PDB entry 9GUQ | electron microscopy, 3.10 A resolution | chains A and F of the 24 polymer chains in the assembly

Chain A:
Molecule: 16S ribosomal RNA
Source organism: Escherichia coli K-12
Sequence (1541 nucleotides; row label = number of the first residue in the row):
     1 AAAUUGAAGA GUUUGAUCAU GGCUCAGAUU GAACGCUGGC GGCAGGCCUA ACACAUGCAA
    61 GUCGAACGGU AACAGGAAGA AGCUUGCUUC UUUGCUGACG AGUGGCGGAC GGGUGAGUAA
   121 UGUCUGGGAA ACUGCCUGAU GGAGGGGGAU AACUACUGGA AACGGUAGCU AAUACCGCAU
   181 AACGUCGCAA GACCAAAGAG GGGUACCUUC GGGCCUCUUG CCAUCGGAUG UGCCCAGAUG
   241 GGAUUAGCUA GUAGGUGGGG UAACGGCUCA CCUAGGCGAC GAUCCCUAGC UGGUCUGAGA
   301 GGAUGACCAG CCACACUGGA ACUGAGACAC GGUCCAGACU CCUACGGGAG GCAGCAGUGG
   361 GGAAUAUUGC ACAAUGGGCG CAAGCCUGAU GCAGCCAUGC CGCGUGUAUG AAGAAGGCCU
   421 UCGGGUUGUA AAGUACUUUC AGCGGGGAGG AAGGGAGUAA AGUUAAUACC UUUGCUCAUU
   481 GACGUUACCC GCAGAAGAAG CACCGGCUAA CUCCGUGCCA GCAGCCXCGG UAAUACGGAG
   541 GGUGCAAGCG UUAAUCGGAA UUACUGGGCG UAAAGCGCAC GCAGGCGGUU UGUUAAGUCA
   601 GAUGUGAAAU CCCCGGGCUC AACCUGGGAA CUGCAUCUGA UACUGGCAAG CUUGAGUCUC
   661 GUAGAGGGGG GUAGAAUUCC AGGUGUAGCG GUGAAAUGCG UAGAGAUCUG GAGGAAUACC
   721 GGUGGCGAAG GCGGCCCCCU GGACGAAGAC UGACGCUCAG GUGCGAAAGC GUGGGGAGCA
   781 AACAGGAUUA GAUACCCUGG UAGUCCACGC CGUAAACGAU GUCGACUUGG AGGUUGUGCC
   841 CUUGAGGCGU GGCUUCCGGA GCUAACGCGU UAAGUCGACC GCCUGGGGAG UACGGCCGCA
   901 AGGUUAAAAC UCAAAUGAAU UGACGGGGGC CCGCACAAGC GGUGGAGCAU GUGGUUUAAU
   961 UCGAUGXAAC GCGAAGAACC UUACCUGGUC UUGACAUCCA CGGAAGUUUU CAGAGAUGAG
  1021 AAUGUGCCUU CGGGAACCGU GAGACAGGUG CUGCAUGGCU GUCGUCAGCU CGUGUUGUGA
  1081 AAUGUUGGGU UAAGUCCCGC AACGAGCGCA ACCCUUAUCC UUUGUUGCCA GCGGUCCGGC
  1141 CGGGAACUCA AAGGAGACUG CCAGUGAUAA ACUGGAGGAA GGUGGGGAUG ACGUCAAGUC
  1201 AUCAUGGCCC UUACGACCAG GGCUACACAC GUGCUACAAU GGCGCAUACA AAGAGAAGCG
  1261 ACCUCGCGAG AGCAAGCGGA CCUCAUAAAG UGCGUCGUAG UCCGGAUUGG AGUCUGCAAC
  1321 UCGACUCCAU GAAGUCGGAA UCGCUAGUAA UCGUGGAUCA GAAUGCCACG GUGAAUACGU
  1381 UCCCGGGCCU UGUACACACC GCCCGUXACA CCAUGGGAGU GGGUUGCAAA AGAAGUAGGU
  1441 AGCUUAACCU UCGGGAGGGC GCUUACCACU UUGUGAUUCA UGACUGGGGU GAAGUCGUAA
  1501 CAAGGUAACC GUAGGGGAAC CUGCGGUUGG AUCACCUCCU U
Not modelled in the structure: 1492-1493
Modified / non-standard residues: PSU (pseudouridine-5'-monophosphate) at position 516, G7M (N7-methyl-guanosine-5'-monophosphate) at position 527, 2MG (2N-methylguanosine-5'-monophosphate) at position 966, 5MC (5-methylcytidine-5'-monophosphate) at position 967, 2MG (2N-methylguanosine-5'-monophosphate) at position 1207, 4OC (4n,o2'-methylcytidine-5'-monophosphate) at position 1402, 5MC (5-methylcytidine-5'-monophosphate) at position 1407, UR3 (3-methyluridine-5'-monophoshate) at position 1498, 2MG (2N-methylguanosine-5'-monophosphate) at position 1516, MA6 (6N-dimethyladenosine-5'-monophoshate) at position 1518, MA6 (6N-dimethyladenosine-5'-monophoshate) at position 1519
Bound ions: Mg2+ site 1 near G21 (its only coordinating residue here); Mg2+ site 2: C48, G115; Mg2+ site 3 near A53 (its only coordinating residue here); Mg2+ site 4: A59, U387; Mg2+ site 5: U62, G105; Mg2+ site 6 near G100 (its only coordinating residue here); Mg2+ site 7: A109, G331; Mg2+ site 8 near G111 (its only coordinating residue here); Mg2+ site 9: A116, G117, G289; Mg2+ site 10 near G145 (its only coordinating residue here); Mg2+ site 11: A174, C175; Mg2+ site 12: U180, A195; 66 more Mg2+ sites not listed

Chain F:
Molecule: 30S ribosomal protein S5
Source organism: Escherichia coli K-12
UniProtKB: P0A7W1 (RS5_ECOLI); residue numbers follow UniProt; this construct covers 10-165
Amino-acid sequence (156 residues; numbered 10 to 165; the number before each row is that of its first residue):
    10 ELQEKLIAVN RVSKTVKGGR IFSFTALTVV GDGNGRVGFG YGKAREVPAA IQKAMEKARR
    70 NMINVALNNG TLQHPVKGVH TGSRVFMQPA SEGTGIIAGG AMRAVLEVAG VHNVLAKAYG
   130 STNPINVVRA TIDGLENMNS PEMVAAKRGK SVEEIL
Swiss-Prot annotation at these positions:
  - natural variant: Arg20 (R20L: In strain: SPCR9), Val21 (V21E: In strain: SPCR7), Ser22 (S22P: In strain: SPCR13 and SPCR15), Gly104 (G104R: In strain: N-660), Arg112 (R112G: In strain: NEA-314; R112L: In strain: N-421 and D-1023; R112S: In strain: NEA-319), Glu151 (E151S: In strain: B)
  - mutagenesis: Arg20 to Arg29 (No effect on mRNA unwinding ability of the ribosome)

Chain A / chain F interface:
Contacting residue pairs (74):
  U5(A) - Ser100(F)  hydrogen bond to the base
  G6(A) - Ala99(F)  base contact
  G6(A) - Ser100(F)  hydrogen bond to the base
  G6(A) - Thr103(F)  hydrogen bond to the base
  G6(A) - Leu124(F)  base contact
  A7(A) - Phe95(F)  base contact
  A7(A) - Gln97(F)  hydrogen bond to the base
  A7(A) - Ile106(F)  phosphate contact
  A7(A) - Leu124(F)  phosphate contact
  A7(A) - Ala125(F)  hydrogen bond to the sugar
  A7(A) - Tyr128(F)  base contact
  A8(A) - Ile106(F)  phosphate contact
  A8(A) - Ala107(F)  hydrogen bond to the sugar
  A8(A) - Gly108(F)  phosphate contact
  A8(A) - Ala125(F)  sugar contact
  G9(A) - Gly108(F)  phosphate contact
  G9(A) - Gly109(F)  sugar contact
  G9(A) - Lys126(F)  salt bridge to the phosphate
  G9(A) - Ala127(F)  hydrogen bond to the phosphate
  A10(A) - Thr131(F)  hydrogen bond to the phosphate
  G15(A) - Ser22(F)  hydrogen bond to the sugar
  G15(A) - Thr24(F)  hydrogen bond to the base
  G15(A) - Arg29(F)  hydrogen bond to the sugar
  A16(A) - Arg20(F)  phosphate contact
  A16(A) - Val21(F)  sugar contact
  A16(A) - Ser22(F)  sugar contact
  U17(A) - Asn19(F)  hydrogen bond to the phosphate
  C18(A) - Asn132(F)  hydrogen bond to the phosphate
  C18(A) - Asn135(F)  phosphate contact
  A19(A) - Gly91(F)  phosphate contact
  A19(A) - Ser130(F)  hydrogen bond to the phosphate
  A19(A) - Asn132(F)  phosphate contact
  A19(A) - Asn135(F)  phosphate contact
  U20(A) - Ser130(F)  phosphate contact
  G558(A) - Lys126(F)  phosphate contact
  A559(A) - Lys126(F)  salt bridge to the phosphate
  A560(A) - Tyr128(F)  stacking on the base
  A864(A) - Thr90(F)  phosphate contact
  A865(A) - Thr90(F)  phosphate contact
  U921(A) - Lys23(F)  hydrogen bond to the sugar
  U921(A) - Thr24(F)  base contact
  G922(A) - Thr24(F)  hydrogen bond to the sugar
  G922(A) - Val25(F)  sugar contact
  G922(A) - Lys26(F)  phosphate contact
  A923(A) - Lys26(F)  phosphate contact
  U1070(A) - Val25(F)  phosphate contact
  U1070(A) - Arg54(F)  phosphate contact
  C1071(A) - Arg54(F)  salt bridge to the phosphate
  G1072(A) - Lys62(F)  salt bridge to the phosphate
  U1073(A) - Lys62(F)  salt bridge to the phosphate
  G1074(A) - Lys66(F)  salt bridge to the phosphate
  G1074(A) - Arg69(F)  salt bridge to the phosphate
  U1078(A) - His89(F)  sugar contact
  U1078(A) - Ile134(F)  sugar contact
  U1078(A) - Asn135(F)  hydrogen bond to the base
  U1078(A) - Arg138(F)  hydrogen bond to the phosphate
  G1079(A) - Tyr50(F)  phosphate contact
  G1079(A) - Arg138(F)  salt bridge to the phosphate
  A1080(A) - Val21(F)  phosphate contact
  A1080(A) - Ser22(F)  phosphate contact
  A1080(A) - Tyr50(F)  phosphate contact
  A1080(A) - Lys52(F)  phosphate contact
  A1081(A) - Val21(F)  phosphate contact
  A1081(A) - Ser22(F)  phosphate contact
  A1081(A) - Ser32(F)  phosphate contact
  A1081(A) - Lys52(F)  salt bridge to the phosphate
  A1082(A) - Lys23(F)  salt bridge to the phosphate
  U1194(A) - Gly27(F)  sugar contact
  G1387(A) - Lys26(F)  salt bridge to the phosphate
  A1396(A) - Thr24(F)  base contact
  A1396(A) - Arg29(F)  hydrogen bond to the sugar
  C1397(A) - Arg29(F)  salt bridge to the phosphate
  A1398(A) - Val25(F)  base contact
  A1398(A) - Lys26(F)  hydrogen bond to the base
Other interface residues (no listed pair), chain A (37 interface residues in all): C1069, G1193
Other interface residues (no listed pair), chain F (44 interface residues in all): Gly28, Thr34, Arg112, Gly129

Summary:
37 residues of chain A and 44 residues of chain F are in contact, with 20 hydrogen bonds, 12 salt bridges and
1 aromatic stacking contact. Among the polar pairs are U5(A)-Ser100(F), G6(A)-Ser100(F) and G6(A)-Thr103(F).
UniProt lists 10 mutagenesis sites on chain F.
Here chain A is 16S ribosomal RNA and chain F is 30S ribosomal protein S5, both from Escherichia coli K-12.
Entry 9GUQ (30S PIC (Pre-Initiation complex)) was determined by electron microscopy together with 9GUP, 9GUR,
9GUS, 9GUT, 9GUU, 9GUV, 9GUW and 9GUX from the same study.
